Entry 7S4M (electron microscopy, 2.42 A resolution); this record covers chains F and C of the 12 polymer chains in the assembly.

# Chain F
Name: Particulate methane monooxygenase beta subunit
Source organism: Methylocystis sp. ATCC 49242
Chain sequence (244 residues; row label = number of the first residue in the row):
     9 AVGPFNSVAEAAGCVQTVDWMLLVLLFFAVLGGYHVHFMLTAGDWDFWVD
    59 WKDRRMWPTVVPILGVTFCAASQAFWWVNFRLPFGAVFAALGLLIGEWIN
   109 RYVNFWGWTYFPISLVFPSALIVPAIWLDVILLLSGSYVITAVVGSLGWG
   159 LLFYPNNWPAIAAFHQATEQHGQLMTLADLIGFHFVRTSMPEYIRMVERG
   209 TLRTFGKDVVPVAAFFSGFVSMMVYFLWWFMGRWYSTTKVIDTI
Small-molecule neighbours:
  - 1,2-dihexanoyl-sn-glycero-3-phosphocholine (HXG), molecule 1: R62, L159, L160, Y162, P163, W166, K215, V218, P219, A222
  - 1,2-dihexanoyl-sn-glycero-3-phosphocholine (HXG), molecule 2: G144, V147, I148
  - 1,2-dihexanoyl-sn-glycero-3-phosphocholine (HXG), molecule 3: Y146, V147, F234, F238, R241, W242

# Chain C
Name: Ammonia monooxygenase/methane monooxygenase, subunit C family protein
Source organism: Methylocystis sp. ATCC 49242
Chain sequence (241 residues; numbered 16 to 256; the number before each row is that of its first residue):
    16 ESVVDLRGMWIGLVLLNVFYLIVRIYEQVFGWRAGLDSFAPEFQTYWMSI
    66 LWTEIPLELVSGLGLAGYLWKTRDRNVDAVTPREEMRRLVVLVQWLVVYG
   116 IAIYWGASFFTEQDGTWHMTVIRDTDFTPSHIIEFYMSYPIYSVIAVGAF
   166 FYAKTRIPYFAHGYSLAFLIVAIGPFMIIPNVGLNEWGHTFWFMEELFVA
   216 PLHWGFVFFGWMALGVFGVVLQILMRIHALVGKEGVKLLTE
Metal / ion sites: Cu ion: D129, H133, H146
Small-molecule neighbours:
  - 1,2-dihexanoyl-sn-glycero-3-phosphocholine (HXG), molecule 1: G23, M24, G27, L80, Y83, L84, T87, R102, V106, Q109, W110, V113, Y167, R171
  - 1,2-dihexanoyl-sn-glycero-3-phosphocholine (HXG), molecule 2: A81, G82, W85, F165, F166, K169, Y179, L184, I188

# How chain F and chain C interact
Residue-residue contacts (29):
  R63(F) with W202(C); F206(C)
  M64(F) with F206(C), hydrophobic
  T67(F) with W202(C)
  V147(F) with I188(C), hydrophobic
  V151(F) with F191(C), hydrophobic; M192(C), hydrophobic
  T209(F) with T205(C), hydrogen bond (side chain-backbone); M209(C), hydrogen bond
  L210(F) with M209(C)
  R211(F) with H204(C); T205(C); M209(C), hydrogen bond (side chain-backbone); E210(C), salt bridge; E211(C)
  F213(F) with R138(C); D139(C); T140(C)
  D216(F) with D141(C)
  V220(F) with W202(C), hydrophobic
  A221(F) with W202(C)
  F224(F) with L199(C), hydrophobic; W202(C), hydrophobic
  F227(F) with P195(C); G198(C); L199(C), hydrophobic
  M230(F) with M192(C), hydrophobic; P195(C), hydrophobic
  M231(F) with F224(C), hydrophobic
Also at the interface, not in a pair above, chain F (18 interface residues in all): T212, V228
Also at the interface, not in a pair above, chain C (20 interface residues in all): N196, E201

# Overview
18 residues of chain F and 20 residues of chain C are in contact, with 3 hydrogen bonds and 1 salt bridge.
Polar pairs include R211(F)-E210(C), T209(F)-T205(C) and T209(F)-M209(C). One
1,2-dihexanoyl-sn-glycero-3-phosphocholine molecule is bound between chain F and chain C.
Here chain F is Particulate methane monooxygenase beta subunit and chain C is Ammonia monooxygenase/methane
monooxygenase, subunit C family protein, both from Methylocystis sp. ATCC 49242. Entry 7S4M (CryoEM structure
of Methylocystis sp. str. Rockwell pMMO in a POPC nanodisc at 2.42 Angstrom resolution) was determined by
electron microscopy, deposited together with 7S4H, 7S4I, 7S4J, 7S4K, 7S4L, 7T4O and 7T4P.
